7YXH - chains A and B; structure by X-ray diffraction, 2.30 A resolution.

Chain A (and B):
Name: GH14974p
From: Drosophila melanogaster
Notes: EC 1.14.11.-; chain B of this document is another copy of the same molecule, construct and numbering; everything in this record applies to it too
UniProt: Q9VU77 (Q9VU77_DROME); residues 1-316 here = UniProt positions 1-316
Amino-acid sequence (322 residues; row label = number of the first residue in the row; numbers below 1 keep their minus sign (Gly-5 is residue -5)):
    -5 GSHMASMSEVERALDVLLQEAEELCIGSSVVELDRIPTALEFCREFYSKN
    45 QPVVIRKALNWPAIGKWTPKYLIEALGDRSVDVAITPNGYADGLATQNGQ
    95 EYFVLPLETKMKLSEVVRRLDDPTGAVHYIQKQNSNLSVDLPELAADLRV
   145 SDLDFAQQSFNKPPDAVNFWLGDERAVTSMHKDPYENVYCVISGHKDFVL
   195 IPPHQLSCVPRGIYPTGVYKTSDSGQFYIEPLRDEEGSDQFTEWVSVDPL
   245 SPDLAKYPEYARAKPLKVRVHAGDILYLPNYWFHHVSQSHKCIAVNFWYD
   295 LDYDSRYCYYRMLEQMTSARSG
Not modelled in the structure: -5 to 0, 313-316 (chain B: -5 to 0, 130-138, 229-230, 313-316)
Differences from the reference sequence: expression tag (-5 to 0)
Curated features (UniProtKB/Swiss-Prot):
  - binding site (2-oxoglutarate): Tyr123, Thr172, Asn181, Tyr183, Lys190, Trp292
  - binding site (succinate): Tyr123, Tyr183, Lys190
  - binding site (Fe cation): His175, Asp177, His278
  - modified residue: Cys19 (Cysteine sulfenic acid (-SOH))
Bound ions: Mn2+: His175, Asp177, His278 (together with succinic acid)
Small-molecule neighbours:
  - Mg2+ (MG): Ser240, Val241, Asp242, Ser245, Pro246, Asp247, Tyr251
  - succinic acid (SIN): Tyr123, Trp164, Thr172, His175, Asp177, Asn181, Tyr183, Lys190, His278, Val280, Trp292
Reported in the primary citation:
  - binding site for succinic acid: Tyr123, Trp164

Chain A / chain B interface:
Residue-residue contacts - 70 pairs, chain A then chain B:
  Glu3(A) - Val4(B)
  Val4(A) - Glu3(B)
  Val4(A) - Val4(B)  hydrophobic
  Val4(A) - Met310(B)  hydrophobic
  Ala7(A) - Met306(B)
  Ala7(A) - Gln309(B)
  Ala7(A) - Met310(B)  hydrophobic
  Val10(A) - Arg305(B)
  Val10(A) - Gln309(B)
  Leu11(A) - Cys302(B)  hydrophobic
  Leu11(A) - Tyr303(B)  hydrophobic
  Leu11(A) - Met306(B)  hydrophobic
  Glu14(A) - Tyr301(B)
  Glu14(A) - Cys302(B)
  Glu14(A) - Arg305(B)  salt bridge
  Ala15(A) - Cys302(B)  hydrophobic
  Leu18(A) - Tyr297(B)  hydrophobic
  Leu18(A) - Tyr301(B)  hydrophobic
  Ile20(A) - Tyr297(B)
  Ile20(A) - Asp298(B)
  Ala33(A) - Leu34(B)
  Leu34(A) - Ala33(B)
  Leu34(A) - Leu34(B)  hydrophobic
  Leu34(A) - Gln152(B)
  Cys37(A) - Leu34(B)  hydrophobic
  Cys37(A) - Cys37(B)  hydrophobic
  Cys37(A) - Arg38(B)
  Arg38(A) - Cys37(B)
  Arg38(A) - Gln152(B)  hydrogen bond (side chain-backbone)
  Arg38(A) - Ser153(B)
  Arg38(A) - Asn155(B)
  Tyr41(A) - Ser42(B)
  Tyr41(A) - Lys43(B)  hydrogen bond
  Ser42(A) - Ser42(B)
  Gln152(A) - Leu34(B)
  Gln152(A) - Arg38(B)  hydrogen bond (backbone-side chain)
  Ser153(A) - Arg38(B)
  Asn155(A) - Arg38(B)
  His198(A) - Tyr303(B)
  Asp296(A) - Lys43(B)
  Tyr297(A) - Leu18(B)  hydrophobic
  Asp298(A) - Ile20(B)
  Asp298(A) - Arg300(B)  salt bridge
  Ser299(A) - Arg300(B)  hydrogen bond
  Arg300(A) - Ser42(B)  hydrogen bond (side chain-backbone)
  Arg300(A) - Ser299(B)
  Arg300(A) - Arg300(B)
  Tyr301(A) - Glu14(B)
  Tyr301(A) - Leu18(B)  hydrophobic
  Cys302(A) - Leu11(B)  hydrophobic
  Cys302(A) - Glu14(B)
  Cys302(A) - Ala15(B)  hydrophobic
  Tyr303(A) - Leu11(B)  hydrophobic
  Tyr303(A) - His198(B)
  Tyr303(A) - Tyr303(B)  hydrophobic
  Tyr303(A) - Leu307(B)
  Arg305(A) - Val10(B)
  Arg305(A) - Glu14(B)  salt bridge
  Met306(A) - Ala7(B)
  Met306(A) - Val10(B)
  Met306(A) - Leu11(B)  hydrophobic
  Met306(A) - Met306(B)  hydrophobic
  Leu307(A) - Tyr303(B)  hydrophobic
  Leu307(A) - Met306(B)  hydrophobic
  Gln309(A) - Arg6(B)
  Gln309(A) - Ala7(B)
  Gln309(A) - Val10(B)
  Met310(A) - Ala7(B)  hydrophobic
  Met310(A) - Met306(B)  hydrophobic
  Met310(A) - Met310(B)  hydrophobic
Interface residues without a listed pair, chain A (37 interface residues in all): Arg6, Leu8, Glu39, Lys43, Pro197
Interface residues without a listed pair, chain B (36 interface residues in all): Glu39, Tyr41, Pro197, Asp296

Overview:
Chain A and chain B form an interface of 37 and 36 residues respectively, with 5 hydrogen bonds and 3 salt
bridges. Among the polar pairs are Glu14(A)-Arg305(B), Asp298(A)-Arg300(B) and Arg38(A)-Gln152(B). Ligands of
chain A: succinic acid and Mg2+. From the paper: a binding site for succinic acid at Tyr123(A) and Trp164(A).
Both chains are GH14974p (Drosophila melanogaster). Entry 7YXH (Drosophila melanogaster JMJD7 (dmJMJD7) in
complex with Mn and succinate) was determined by X-ray diffraction (same publication as 7YXI, 7YXJ, 7YXK and
7YXL).
